Entry 7ZNU (electron microscopy, 4.00 A resolution); this record covers chains A and B.

Chain A (and B):
Protein: Beta-(1-->2)glucan export ATP-binding/permease protein NdvA
From: Brucella abortus 2308
Notes: EC 7.5.2.3; chain B of this document is another copy of the same molecule, construct and numbering; everything in this record applies to it too
UniProt: Q2YQ73 (NDVA_BRUA2); numbering as in UniProt (aligned over 1-599)
Chain sequence (599 residues; row label = number of the first residue in the row):
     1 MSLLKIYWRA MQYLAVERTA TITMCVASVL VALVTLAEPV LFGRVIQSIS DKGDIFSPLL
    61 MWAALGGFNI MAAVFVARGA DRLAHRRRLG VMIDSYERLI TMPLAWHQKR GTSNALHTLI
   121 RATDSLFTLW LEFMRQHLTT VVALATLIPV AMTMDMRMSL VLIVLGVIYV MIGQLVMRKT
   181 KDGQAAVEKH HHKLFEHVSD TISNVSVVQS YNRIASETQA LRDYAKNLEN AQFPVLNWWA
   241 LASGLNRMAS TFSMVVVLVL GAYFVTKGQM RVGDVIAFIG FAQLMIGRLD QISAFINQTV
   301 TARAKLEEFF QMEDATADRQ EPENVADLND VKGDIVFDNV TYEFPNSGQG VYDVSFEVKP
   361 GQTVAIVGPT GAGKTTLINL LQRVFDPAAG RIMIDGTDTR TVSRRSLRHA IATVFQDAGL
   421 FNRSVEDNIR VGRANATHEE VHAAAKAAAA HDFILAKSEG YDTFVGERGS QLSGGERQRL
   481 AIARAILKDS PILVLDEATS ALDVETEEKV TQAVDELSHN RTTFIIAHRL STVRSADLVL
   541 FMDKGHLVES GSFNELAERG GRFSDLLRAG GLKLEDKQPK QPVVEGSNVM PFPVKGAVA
Not modelled in the structure: 557-599
Small-molecule neighbours:
  - ADP (adenosine-5'-diphosphate), molecule 1: Gln108, Phe344, Ser347, Gln349, Thr370, Gly371, Ala372, Gly373, Lys374, Thr375, Thr376
  - ADP, molecule 2: Lys457, Ser470, Gln471, Leu472, Ser473
Curated features (UniProtKB/Swiss-Prot):
  - binding site (ATP): Gly368 to Thr375

Interface between chain A and chain B:
Residue-residue contacts - 127 pairs, chain A then chain B:
  Phe42(A) with Leu258(B), hydrophobic
  Trp62(A) with Val255(B), hydrophobic
  Ile70(A) with Gly244(B); Arg247(B); Met248(B), hydrophobic; Thr251(B)
  Val74(A) with Gly244(B)
  Arg78(A) with Asn237(B)
  Asp81(A) with Leu236(B)
  Arg82(A) with Phe233(B); Leu236(B)
  Arg86(A) with Phe233(B)
  Leu89(A) with Ala225(B), hydrophobic
  Ile93(A) with Leu221(B), hydrophobic; Arg222(B)
  Tyr96(A) with Thr201(B); Glu217(B); Leu221(B), hydrophobic
  Glu97(A) with Ile214(B); Thr218(B), hydrogen bond
  Ile100(A) with Ile202(B), hydrophobic; Gln209(B), hydrogen bond (backbone-side chain); Ile214(B), hydrophobic
  Thr101(A) with Gln209(B), hydrogen bond (backbone-side chain)
  Met102(A) with Gln209(B), hydrogen bond (backbone-side chain)
  Pro103(A) with Gln209(B)
  His107(A) with Val205(B)
  Gln108(A) with Ser470(B); Gln471(B)
  Thr112(A) with Glu467(B)
  Leu116(A) with Phe195(B), hydrophobic; Val198(B), hydrophobic; Ser199(B)
  His117(A) with Ile120(B)
  Ile120(A) with His117(B)
  Phe195(A) with Leu116(B), hydrophobic
  Glu196(A) with Asn422(B), hydrogen bond
  His197(A) with Arg423(B)
  Val198(A) with Leu116(B), hydrophobic
  Ser199(A) with Leu116(B)
  Asp200(A) with Phe421(B); Asn422(B), hydrogen bond (side chain-backbone)
  Thr201(A) with Tyr96(B)
  Ile202(A) with Ile100(B), hydrophobic
  Asn204(A) with Gly419(B), hydrogen bond (side chain-backbone); Leu420(B)
  Val205(A) with His107(B)
  Ser206(A) with Phe415(B)
  Val207(A) with Phe415(B), hydrophobic; Gly419(B); Arg484(B)
  Gln209(A) with Ile100(B), hydrogen bond (side chain-backbone); Thr101(B), hydrogen bond (side chain-backbone); Met102(B), hydrogen bond (side chain-backbone); Arg408(B), hydrogen bond (backbone-side chain)
  Ser210(A) with Thr413(B); Phe415(B); Lys488(B), hydrogen bond (backbone-side chain)
  Tyr211(A) with Arg484(B); Lys488(B)
  Asn212(A) with Arg405(B); Arg408(B); His409(B), hydrogen bond (side chain-backbone)
  Arg213(A) with Phe421(B); Val431(B)
  Ile214(A) with Glu97(B); Ile100(B), hydrophobic
  Glu217(A) with Tyr96(B); Arg423(B), salt bridge
  Thr218(A) with Glu97(B)
  Leu221(A) with Ile93(B), hydrophobic; Tyr96(B), hydrophobic
  Arg222(A) with Ile93(B)
  Ala225(A) with Leu89(B), hydrophobic
  Phe233(A) with Arg82(B); Arg86(B)
  Leu236(A) with Asp81(B); Arg82(B); His85(B)
  Asn237(A) with Arg78(B)
  Gly244(A) with Ile70(B); Val74(B)
  Met248(A) with Ile70(B), hydrophobic
  Thr251(A) with Ile70(B)
  Val255(A) with Trp62(B), hydrophobic
  Leu258(A) with Phe42(B), hydrophobic
  Gln349(A) with Lys457(B)
  Pro369(A) with Asp503(B)
  Thr370(A) with Arg479(B), hydrogen bond; Leu502(B)
  Arg405(A) with Asn212(B), hydrogen bond (backbone-side chain)
  Arg408(A) with Gln209(B), hydrogen bond (side chain-backbone); Asn212(B)
  His409(A) with Asn212(B)
  Thr413(A) with Ser210(B)
  Phe415(A) with Ser206(B); Val207(B), hydrophobic; Ser210(B)
  Gly419(A) with Asn204(B), hydrogen bond (backbone-side chain); Val207(B)
  Leu420(A) with Asn204(B)
  Phe421(A) with Asp200(B); Asn204(B); Val207(B), hydrophobic; Arg213(B)
  Asn422(A) with Glu196(B), hydrogen bond; Asp200(B), hydrogen bond (backbone-side chain)
  Arg423(A) with His197(B); Glu217(B), salt bridge
  Val431(A) with Arg213(B)
  Lys457(A) with Gln349(B)
  Glu467(A) with Thr112(B)
  Arg468(A) with Arg468(B)
  Ser470(A) with Gln108(B)
  Arg479(A) with Thr370(B), hydrogen bond
  Arg484(A) with Val207(B); Tyr211(B)
  Lys488(A) with Ser210(B), hydrogen bond (side chain-backbone); Tyr211(B)
  Glu497(A) with Ala501(B)
  Ala501(A) with Glu497(B); His528(B), hydrogen bond (backbone-side chain)
  Leu502(A) with Thr370(B); His528(B)
  Asp503(A) with Pro369(B)
  His528(A) with Ala501(B), hydrogen bond (side chain-backbone); Leu502(B)
Also at the interface, not in a pair above, chain A (98 interface residues in all): Asn69, Ala73, His85, Met92, Leu99, Leu104, Lys109, Ser203, Val208, Gln232, Ala240, Gln283, Gln291, Gly368, Gln382, Arg404, Gln416, Gln471, Ala485
Also at the interface, not in a pair above, chain B (100 interface residues in all): Ala77, Leu99, Pro103, Leu104, Lys109, Leu194, Ser203, Leu228, Gln232, Trp239, Ala240, Gln283, Gln291, Gly368, Asp417, Ala456, Gly474, Gly475, Ala485

Overview:
Chain A and chain B form an interface of 98 and 100 residues respectively; the contacts include 23 hydrogen
bonds and 2 salt bridges. Polar contacts include Glu217(A)-Arg423(B), Glu97(A)-Thr218(B) and
Ile100(A)-Gln209(B). Bound to chain A: ADP. From UniProt: 8 ATP-binding residues on chain A.
Both chains are Beta-(1-->2)glucan export ATP-binding/permease protein NdvA (Brucella abortus 2308). Entry
7ZNU (cryo-EM structure of CGT ABC transporter in detergent micelle) was determined by electron microscopy,
deposited together with 7ZO8, 7ZO9 and 7ZOA.
